3KNT - chains A and B of the 12 polymer chains in the assembly; structure by X-ray diffraction, 2.70 A resolution.

[Chain A (and B)]
Protein: N-glycosylase/DNA lyase
Organism: Methanocaldococcus jannaschii
Notes: EC 3.2.2.-, 4.2.99.18; fragment: MjaOGG; chain B of this document is another copy of the same molecule, construct and numbering; everything in this record applies to it too
UniProtKB: Q58134 (OGG1_METJA); numbering as in UniProt (aligned over 1-207)
Chain sequence (207 residues; numbered 1 to 207; the number before each row is that of its first residue):
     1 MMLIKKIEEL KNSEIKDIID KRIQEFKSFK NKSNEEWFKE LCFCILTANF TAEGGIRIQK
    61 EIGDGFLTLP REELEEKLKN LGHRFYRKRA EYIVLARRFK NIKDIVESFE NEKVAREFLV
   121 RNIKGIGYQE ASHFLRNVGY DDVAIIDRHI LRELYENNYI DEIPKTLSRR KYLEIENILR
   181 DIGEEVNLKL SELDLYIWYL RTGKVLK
Differences from the reference sequence: engineered mutation Gln129 (Lys in Q58134)
Bound ions: Na+: Val120, Ile123, Ile126 (shared with 1 residue of chain E)
Curated features (UniProtKB/Swiss-Prot):
  - active site: Asp147
  - site: Lys207 (Important for guanine/8-oxoguanine distinction)
  - mutagenesis: Val205 to Lys207 (Unable to excise the damaged base. Slight decrease in lyase activity)
What the authors report for this chain:
  - binding site for the 15-nt DNA strand: Asn49, Ala52, His133, Arg136, Asp147, His149, Asp194, Trp198, Lys207
  - specificity-determining residues: Lys207
  - binding site for the 15-nt DNA strand: Arg84, Phe85
  - contacts within the chain: Glu40-Lys207, Phe43-Lys207, Asn49-Arg148 (hydrogen bond), Gln59-Lys207, His133-Lys207 (hydrogen bond), Arg136-Lys207 (hydrogen bond)
  - conformationally variable residues (side-chain flip): His149, Trp198
  - Na+ coordination: Val120, Ile123, Ile126
  - mutagenesis - K129Q: abolished catalytic activity

[Chain A / chain B interface]
Contacting residue pairs - 5 pairs, chain A then chain B:
  Tyr155(A) - Arg170(B)
  Tyr155(A) - Glu174(B)  hydrogen bond
  Glu156(A) - Arg170(B)
  Asn158(A) - Arg170(B)
  Asp161(A) - Arg169(B)  salt bridge
Interface residues without a listed pair, chain A (5 interface residues in all): Glu162
Interface residues without a listed pair, chain B (4 interface residues in all): Asn177

[Overview]
The interface between chain A and chain B involves 5 residues on one side and 4 on the other; the contacts
include 1 hydrogen bond and 1 salt bridge. Among the polar pairs are Asp161(A)-Arg169(B) and
Tyr155(A)-Glu174(B). The paper reports a binding site for the 15-nt DNA strand at Asn49(A), Ala52(A) and
His133(A) among others; K129Q of chain A abolishes catalytic activity.
Both chains are N-glycosylase/DNA lyase (Methanocaldococcus jannaschii). Entry 3KNT (Crystal structure of
Methanocaldococcus jannaschii 8-oxoguanine glycosylase/lyase in complex with 15mer DNA containing
8-oxoguanine) was determined by X-ray diffraction.
